Entry 7VF9 (electron microscopy, 4.04 A resolution (low resolution: residue-level contacts below are approximate; hydrogen-bond / salt-bridge calls are withheld)); this record covers chains A and C of the 6 polymer chains in the assembly.

Chain A:
Name: DNA-directed RNA polymerase subunit alpha
From: Pseudomonas aeruginosa PAO1
Notes: EC 2.7.7.6
UniProt: O52760 (RPOA_PSEAE); residue numbers follow UniProt; this construct covers 1-333
Amino-acid sequence (345 residues; numbered -11 to 333; the number before each row is that of its first residue; numbers below 1 keep their minus sign (Met-11 is residue -11)):
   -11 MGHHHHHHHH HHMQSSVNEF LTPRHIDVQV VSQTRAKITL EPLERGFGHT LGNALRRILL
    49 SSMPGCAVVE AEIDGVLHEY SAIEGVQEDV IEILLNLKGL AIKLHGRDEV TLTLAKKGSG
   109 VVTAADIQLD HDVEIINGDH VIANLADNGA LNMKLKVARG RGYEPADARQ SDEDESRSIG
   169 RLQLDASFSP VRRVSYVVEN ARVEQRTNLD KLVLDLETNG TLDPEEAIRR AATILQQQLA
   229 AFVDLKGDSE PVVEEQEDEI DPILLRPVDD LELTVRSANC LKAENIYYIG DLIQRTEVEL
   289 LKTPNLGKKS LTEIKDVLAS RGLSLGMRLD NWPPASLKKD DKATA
Not modelled in the structure: -11 to 7, 158-165, 231-333
Construct notes: initiating methionine (-11); expression tag (-10 to 0)

Chain C:
Name: DNA-directed RNA polymerase subunit beta
From: Pseudomonas aeruginosa PAO1
Notes: EC 2.7.7.6
UniProt: Q51561 (RPOB_PSEAE); residue numbers follow UniProt; this construct covers 1-1357
Amino-acid sequence (1359 residues; numbered -1 to 1357; the number before each row is that of its first residue; numbers below 1 keep their minus sign (Met-1 is residue -1)):
    -1 MGMAYSYTEK KRIRKDFSKL PDVMDVPYLL AIQLDSYREF LQAGATKEQF RDVGLHAAFK
    59 SVFPIISYSG NAALEYVGYR LGEPAFDVKE CVLRGVTFAV PLRVKVRLII FDRESSNKAI
   119 KDIKEQEVYM GEIPLMTENG TFIINGTERV IVSQLHRSPG VFFDHDRGKT HSSGKLLYSA
   179 RIIPYRGSWL DFEFDPKDCV FVRIDRRRKL PASVLLRALG YSTEEILNAF YATNVFHIKG
   239 ETLNLELVPQ RLRGEVASID IKDGSGKVIV EQGRRITARH INQLEKAGVS QLEVPFDYLI
   299 GRTIAKAIVH PATGEIIAEC NTELTLDLLA KVAKAQVVRI ETLYTNDIDC GPFISDTLKI
   359 DNTSNQLEAL VEIYRMMRPG EPPTKEAAET LFGNLFFSAE RYDLSAVGRM KFNRRIGRTE
   419 IEGPGVLSKE DIIDVLKTLV DIRNGKGIVD DIDHLGNRRV RCVGEMAENQ FRVGLVRVER
   479 AVKERLSMAE SEGLMPQDLI NAKPVAAAIK EFFGSSQLSQ FMDQNNPLSE ITHKRRVSAL
   539 GPGGLTRERA GFEVRDVHPT HYGRVCPIET PEGPNIGLIN SLATYARTNK YGFLESPYRV
   599 VKDSLVTDEI VFLSAIEEAD HVIAQASATL NEKGQLVDEL VAVRHLNEFT VKAPEDVTLM
   659 DVSPKQVVSV AASLIPFLEH DDANRALMGS NMQRQAVPTL RADKPLVGTG MERNVARDSG
   719 VCVVARRGGV IDSVDASRVV VRVADDEVET GEAGVDIYNL TKYTRSNQNT CINQRPLVSK
   779 GDVVARGDIL ADGPSTDMGE LALGQNMRVA FMPWNGFNFE DSICLSERVV QEDRFTTIHI
   839 QELTCVARDT KLGPEEITAD IPNVGEAALN KLDEAGIVYV GAEVQAGDIL VGKVTPKGET
   899 QLTPEEKLLR AIFGEKASDV KDTSLRVPTG TKGTVIDVQV FTRDGVERDS RALSIEKMQL
   959 DQIRKDLNEE FRIVEGATFE RLRAALVGAK AEGGPALKKG TEITDDYLDG LERGQWFKLR
  1019 MADDALNEQL EKAQAYISDR RQLLDDKFED KKRKLQQGDD LAPGVLKIVK VYLAIKRRIQ
  1079 PGDKMAGRHG NKGVVSVIMP VEDMPHDANG TPVDIVLNPL GVPSRMNVGQ ILETHLGLAA
  1139 KGLGEKINRM LEEQRKVAEL RKFLHEIYNE IGGREENLDE LGDNEILALA KNLRGGVPMA
  1199 TPVFDGAKER EIKAMLKLAD LPESGQMRLF DGRTGNQFER PTTVGYMYML KLNHLVDDKM
  1259 HARSTGSYSL VTQQPLGGKA QFGGQRFGEM EVWALEAYGA AYTLQEMLTV KSDDVNGRTK
  1319 MYKNIVDGDH RMEAGMPESF NVLIKEIRSL GIDIELETE
Not modelled in the structure: -1 to 2, 990-1019, 1357
Construct notes: initiating methionine (-1); expression tag (0)

Interface between chain A and chain C:
Pairs across the interface (47):
  His37(A) with Gly1233(C)
  Asn41(A) with Gly1230(C); Arg1231(C); Gly1233(C)
  Arg44(A) with Glu1100(C); His1104(C)
  Arg45(A) with Glu1100(C); Asp1101(C); Gly1230(C)
  Leu48(A) with Glu1100(C)
  Ser49(A) with Glu1100(C)
  Leu65(A) with Val878(C)
  His66(A) with Val878(C); Gly879(C); Val933(C); Ile934(C)
  Tyr68(A) with Tyr761(C); Ile836(C); Ile934(C); Ala1072(C); Lys1074(C)
  Ala70(A) with Lys760(C)
  Gly73(A) with Asp733(C)
  Val74(A) with Asp733(C); Ala734(C)
  Gln75(A) with Ala734(C)
  Asp77(A) with Ala734(C); Lys760(C); Arg773(C)
  Ile79(A) with Leu698(C); Tyr761(C)
  Glu80(A) with Arg773(C)
  Leu83(A) with Arg699(C)
  Lys86(A) with Asp831(C)
  Tyr151(A) with Arg1076(C)
  Pro153(A) with Arg1076(C)
  Arg169(A) with Glu881(C)
  Asp173(A) with Asp831(C); Lys1074(C)
  Ser175(A) with Gln829(C)
  Val179(A) with Arg826(C)
  Arg180(A) with Arg826(C)
  Arg181(A) with Asn1107(C); Gly1108(C)
  Ser183(A) with Ala1106(C); Asn1107(C); Gly1108(C)
Other interface residues (no listed pair), chain A (31 interface residues in all): Glu76, Asp135, Ile167, Val182
Other interface residues (no listed pair), chain C (40 interface residues in all): Asn771, Pro774, Val776, Lys778, Glu825, Val828, Ala880, Thr932, Ile1073, Asp1229, Thr1232, Asn1234

In short:
The interface between chain A and chain C involves 31 residues on one side and 40 on the other.
Here chain A is DNA-directed RNA polymerase subunit alpha and chain C is DNA-directed RNA polymerase subunit
beta, both from Pseudomonas aeruginosa PAO1. Entry 7VF9 (Cryo-EM structure of Pseudomonas aeruginosa RNAP
sigmaS holoenzyme complexes) was determined by electron microscopy, deposited together with 7F0R, 7XL3 and
7XL4.
